PDB entry 6DBQ | electron microscopy, 4.22 A resolution (low resolution: residue-level contacts below are approximate; hydrogen-bond / salt-bridge calls are withheld) | chains A and E of the 8 polymer chains in the assembly

# Chain A
Name: Recombination activating gene 1 - MBP chimera
Source organism: Escherichia coli
Notes: EC 2.3.2.27
UniProt: chimeric construct of P0AEX9, O13033: residues -113 to 250 from P0AEX9 (MALE_ECOLI) positions 29-392 (UniProt number = residue number + 142); residues 271-1031 from O13033 positions 271-1031 (same numbers)
Sequence (1159 residues; numbered -127 to 1031; the number before each row is that of its first residue; numbers below 1 keep their minus sign (Met-127 is residue -127)):
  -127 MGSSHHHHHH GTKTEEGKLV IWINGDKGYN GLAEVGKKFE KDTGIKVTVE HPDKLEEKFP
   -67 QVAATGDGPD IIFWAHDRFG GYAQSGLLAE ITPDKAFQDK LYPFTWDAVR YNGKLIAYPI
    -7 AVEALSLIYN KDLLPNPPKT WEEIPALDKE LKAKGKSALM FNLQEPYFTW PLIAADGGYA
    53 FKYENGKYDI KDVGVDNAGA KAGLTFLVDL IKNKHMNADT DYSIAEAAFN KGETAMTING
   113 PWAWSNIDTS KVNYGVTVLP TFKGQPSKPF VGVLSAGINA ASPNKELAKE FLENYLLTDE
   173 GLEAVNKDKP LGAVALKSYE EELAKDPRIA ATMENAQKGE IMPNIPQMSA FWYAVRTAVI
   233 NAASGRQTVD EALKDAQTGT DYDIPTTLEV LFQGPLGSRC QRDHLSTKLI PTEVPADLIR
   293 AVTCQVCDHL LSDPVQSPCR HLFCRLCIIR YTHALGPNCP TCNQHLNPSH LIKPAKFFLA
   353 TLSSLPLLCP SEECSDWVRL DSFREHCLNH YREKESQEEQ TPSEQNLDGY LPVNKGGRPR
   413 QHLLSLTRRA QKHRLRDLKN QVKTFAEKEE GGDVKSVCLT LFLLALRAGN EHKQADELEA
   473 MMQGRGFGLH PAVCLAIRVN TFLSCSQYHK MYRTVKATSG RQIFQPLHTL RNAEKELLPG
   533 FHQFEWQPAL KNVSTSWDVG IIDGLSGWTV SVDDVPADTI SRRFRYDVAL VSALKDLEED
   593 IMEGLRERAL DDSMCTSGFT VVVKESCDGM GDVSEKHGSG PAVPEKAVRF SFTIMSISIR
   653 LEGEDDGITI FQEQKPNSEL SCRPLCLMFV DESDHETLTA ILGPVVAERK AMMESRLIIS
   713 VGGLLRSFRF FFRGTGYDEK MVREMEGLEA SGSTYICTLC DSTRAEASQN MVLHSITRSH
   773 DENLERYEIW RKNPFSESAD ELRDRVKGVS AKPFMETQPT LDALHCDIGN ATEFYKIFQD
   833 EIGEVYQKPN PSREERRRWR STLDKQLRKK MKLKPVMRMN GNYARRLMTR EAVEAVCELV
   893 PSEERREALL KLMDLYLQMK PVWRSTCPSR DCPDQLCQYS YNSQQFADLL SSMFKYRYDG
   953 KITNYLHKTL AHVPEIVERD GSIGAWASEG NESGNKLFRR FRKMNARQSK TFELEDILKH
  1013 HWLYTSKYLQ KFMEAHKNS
Unresolved in the structure: -127 to 407, 1029-1031
Construct notes: initiating methionine (-127); expression tag (-126 to -114); linker (251-270)
Ion coordination: Ca2+ site 1: Asp620, Asp730; Zn2+: Cys749, Cys752, His964; Ca2+ site 2: Glu984 (shared with 1 residue of chain F)

# Chain E
Molecule: Molecule name: Forward strand of 12-RSS substrate DNA
Sequence (50 nucleotides; each row starts with the number of its first residue):
     1 GATCTGGCCT GTCTTACACA GTGCTACAGA CTGGAACAAA AACCCTGCAG

# Chain A / chain E interface
Contacting residue pairs (14; chain A residue first):
  Arg459(A) with DT32(E); DG33(E)
  Ala460(A) with DT32(E); DG33(E)
  Asn462(A) with DT32(E)
  Pro867(A) with DC17(E)
  Val868(A) with DC17(E)
  Met869(A) with DA16(E)
  Asn872(A) with DC17(E); DA18(E)
  Asn874(A) with DA18(E)
  Lys988(A) with DA20(E); DG21(E)
  Arg992(A) with DG21(E)
Interface residues without a listed pair, chain A (12 interface residues in all): Leu456, His464
Interface residues without a listed pair, chain E (9 interface residues in all): DC19, DC31

# In short
12 residues of chain A and 9 residues of chain E are in contact. Asp620(A) and Asp730(A) coordinate Ca2+ site
1. Cys749(A), Cys752(A) and His964(A) coordinate Zn2+.
Here chain A is Recombination activating gene 1 - MBP chimera (Escherichia coli) and chain E is Molecule name:
Forward strand of 12-RSS substrate DNA. Entry 6DBQ (Cryo-EM structure of RAG in complex with 12-RSS and 23-RSS
substrate DNAs) was determined by electron microscopy, deposited together with 6DBI, 6DBJ, 6DBL, 6DBO, 6DBR,
6DBT and 4 further entries.
